Entry 6G4B (X-ray diffraction, 1.80 A resolution); this record covers chains A and B.

== Chain A (and B) ==
Protein: Aspartate aminotransferase family protein
Organism: Pseudomonas sp
Notes: chain B of this document is another copy of the same molecule, construct and numbering; everything in this record applies to it too
UniProtKB: A0A2D8IND4 (A0A2D8IND4_PSESP); residues 1-455 here = UniProt positions 1-455
Sequence (464 residues; each row starts with the number of its first residue):
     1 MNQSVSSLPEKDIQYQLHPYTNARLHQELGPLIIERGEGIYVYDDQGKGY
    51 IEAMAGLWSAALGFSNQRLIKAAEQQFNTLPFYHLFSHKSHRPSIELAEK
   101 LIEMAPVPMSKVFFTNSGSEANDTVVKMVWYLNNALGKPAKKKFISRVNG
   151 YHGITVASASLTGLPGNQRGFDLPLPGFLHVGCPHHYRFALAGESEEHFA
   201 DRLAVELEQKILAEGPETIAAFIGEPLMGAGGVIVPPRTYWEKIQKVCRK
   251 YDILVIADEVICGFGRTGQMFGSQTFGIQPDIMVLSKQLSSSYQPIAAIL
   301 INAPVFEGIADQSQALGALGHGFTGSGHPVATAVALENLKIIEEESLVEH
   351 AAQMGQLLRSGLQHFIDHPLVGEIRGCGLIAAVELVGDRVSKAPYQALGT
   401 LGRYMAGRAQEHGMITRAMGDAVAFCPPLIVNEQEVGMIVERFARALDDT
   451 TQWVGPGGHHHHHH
Unresolved in the structure: 1-5, 457-464 (chain B: 1-5, 459-464)
Construct notes: expression tag (456-464)
Ligand contacts: succinic acid (SIN): S117, G118, S119, V260, S286, K287
What the authors report for this chain:
  - binding site for succinic acid: G118, S119, S286, K287, T324
  - binding site for glycerol: N116, S286, S292, P295
  - specificity-determining residues: S87 (proposed by the authors, not directly observed)

== How chain A and chain B interact ==
Pairs across the interface - 254 pairs, chain A then chain B:
  L8(A) with R92(B); I95(B)
  K11(A) with I95(B); E99(B), salt bridge
  D12(A) with S90(B), hydrogen bond; I95(B)
  I13(A) with K111(B)
  Q14(A) with S110(B); K111(B), hydrogen bond (backbone-side chain)
  Y15(A) with A98(B), hydrophobic; E99(B); I102(B), hydrophobic; E103(B), hydrogen bond; K111(B); V112(B), hydrogen bond (backbone-backbone)
  Q16(A) with L85(B); S90(B), hydrogen bond; S94(B), hydrogen bond; I95(B); A98(B); K111(B); V112(B); F114(B)
  L17(A) with V112(B), hydrogen bond (backbone-backbone); F113(B); F306(B), hydrophobic
  H18(A) with L85(B), hydrogen bond (side chain-backbone); K89(B), hydrogen bond (side chain-backbone); S90(B); L319(B)
  P19(A) with L85(B); F86(B); S87(B), hydrogen bond (backbone-backbone); F113(B); H321(B); G322(B)
  Y20(A) with F86(B), hydrophobic; S87(B), hydrogen bond (backbone-backbone); A318(B); L319(B), hydrogen bond (backbone-backbone); G320(B); H321(B); G322(B)
  T21(A) with F86(B); S87(B), hydrogen bond (side chain-backbone); H88(B), hydrogen bond (side chain-backbone); A318(B); L319(B), hydrogen bond (backbone-backbone)
  N22(A) with S313(B); Q314(B); G317(B); A318(B)
  A23(A) with A310(B), hydrophobic; S313(B), hydrogen bond (backbone-side chain)
  R24(A) with E307(B), salt bridge; A310(B); D311(B), salt bridge; Q314(B)
  H26(A) with H88(B), hydrogen bond
  Q27(A) with F306(B)
  G30(A) with H88(B)
  P31(A) with H88(B); S90(B)
  L32(A) with H88(B), hydrogen bond (backbone-backbone); K89(B); S90(B), hydrogen bond (backbone-backbone)
  I33(A) with S90(B)
  I34(A) with L80(B); Y83(B), hydrophobic; S90(B), hydrogen bond (backbone-backbone); H91(B)
  E35(A) with T79(B); L80(B)
  R36(A) with T79(B); L80(B)
  G37(A) with T79(B), hydrogen bond (backbone-backbone); L80(B)
  E52(A) with Y83(B), hydrogen bond
  G56(A) with F82(B); H84(B)
  L57(A) with F82(B); H84(B); F86(B), hydrophobic; T324(B)
  S59(A) with F82(B)
  F64(A) with P81(B); F82(B)
  Q67(A) with N78(B), hydrogen bond
  I70(A) with F77(B); N78(B)
  A73(A) with F77(B), hydrophobic
  E74(A) with E74(B)
  F77(A) with I70(B); A73(B), hydrophobic; Y293(B); Q294(B)
  N78(A) with Q67(B), hydrogen bond; I70(B)
  T79(A) with E35(B); R36(B); G37(B), hydrogen bond (backbone-backbone)
  L80(A) with I34(B); E35(B); R36(B); G37(B)
  P81(A) with F64(B); Y293(B)
  F82(A) with G56(B); L57(B); S59(B); F64(B); S292(B)
  Y83(A) with I34(B), hydrophobic; E52(B), hydrogen bond; I415(B)
  H84(A) with G56(B); L57(B)
  L85(A) with Q16(B); H18(B), hydrogen bond (backbone-side chain); P19(B); T21(B)
  F86(A) with P19(B); Y20(B), hydrophobic; L57(B), hydrophobic; R417(B)
  S87(A) with P19(B); Y20(B), hydrogen bond (backbone-backbone); T21(B), hydrogen bond (backbone-side chain); R417(B), hydrogen bond
  H88(A) with T21(B), hydrogen bond (backbone-side chain); L25(B); H26(B), hydrogen bond; P31(B); L32(B), hydrogen bond (backbone-backbone)
  K89(A) with H18(B), hydrogen bond (backbone-side chain); L32(B)
  S90(A) with D12(B), hydrogen bond; Q16(B), hydrogen bond; H18(B); P31(B); L32(B), hydrogen bond (backbone-backbone); I33(B); I34(B), hydrogen bond (backbone-backbone)
  H91(A) with I34(B)
  R92(A) with L8(B)
  S94(A) with Q16(B), hydrogen bond
  I95(A) with L8(B); K11(B); D12(B); Q16(B)
  A98(A) with Y15(B), hydrophobic; Q16(B)
  E99(A) with K11(B), salt bridge; Y15(B)
  I102(A) with Y15(B), hydrophobic
  E103(A) with Y15(B), hydrogen bond
  S110(A) with Q14(B)
  K111(A) with I13(B); Q14(B), hydrogen bond (side chain-backbone); Y15(B); Q16(B)
  V112(A) with Y15(B), hydrogen bond (backbone-backbone); Q16(B); L17(B), hydrogen bond (backbone-backbone)
  F113(A) with L17(B); P19(B)
  F114(A) with Q16(B)
  N116(A) with N116(B); S117(B); P295(B)
  S117(A) with N116(B); E120(B), hydrogen bond
  S119(A) with F323(B)
  E120(A) with S117(B), hydrogen bond; E120(B)
  D123(A) with T155(B); V156(B), hydrogen bond (side chain-backbone)
  K127(A) with I154(B), hydrogen bond (side chain-backbone); V156(B); A159(B); F171(B)
  M128(A) with L17(B), hydrophobic
  W130(A) with F171(B)
  Y131(A) with G170(B); F171(B), hydrophobic
  N134(A) with G170(B), hydrogen bond (side chain-backbone); D172(B), hydrogen bond
  K142(A) with D172(B), salt bridge
  I154(A) with K127(B), hydrogen bond (backbone-side chain); H321(B); G322(B); F323(B), hydrophobic
  T155(A) with D123(B)
  V156(A) with D123(B), hydrogen bond (backbone-side chain); K127(B); A157(B), hydrophobic
  A157(A) with V156(B), hydrophobic
  G166(A) with G320(B)
  N167(A) with G320(B), hydrogen bond (side chain-backbone)
  R169(A) with L316(B)
  G170(A) with Y131(B); N134(B), hydrogen bond (backbone-side chain)
  F171(A) with K127(B); W130(B); Y131(B), hydrophobic; G320(B)
  D172(A) with N134(B), hydrogen bond; K142(B), salt bridge
  K287(A) with T324(B), hydrogen bond
  S292(A) with F82(B); H328(B), hydrogen bond (backbone-side chain)
  Y293(A) with F77(B); P81(B); H328(B), hydrogen bond (backbone-side chain)
  Q294(A) with F77(B); Q294(B), hydrogen bond
  P295(A) with N116(B); P295(B), hydrophobic
  F306(A) with Q27(B)
  E307(A) with R24(B), salt bridge
  A310(A) with A23(B), hydrophobic; R24(B)
  D311(A) with R24(B), salt bridge
  S313(A) with N22(B); A23(B), hydrogen bond (side chain-backbone)
  Q314(A) with N22(B); R24(B)
  L316(A) with R169(B)
  G317(A) with N22(B)
  A318(A) with T21(B); N22(B)
  L319(A) with H18(B); Y20(B), hydrogen bond (backbone-backbone); T21(B), hydrogen bond (backbone-backbone)
  G320(A) with Y20(B); G166(B); N167(B); F171(B)
  H321(A) with P19(B); Y20(B), hydrogen bond (backbone-backbone); I154(B)
  G322(A) with P19(B); Y20(B); I154(B)
  F323(A) with S119(B); I154(B), hydrophobic
  T324(A) with L57(B); K287(B), hydrogen bond
  H328(A) with S292(B), hydrogen bond (side chain-backbone); Y293(B), hydrogen bond (side chain-backbone)
  Q410(A) with K89(B)
  I415(A) with Y83(B)
  R417(A) with F86(B); S87(B), hydrogen bond
Also at the interface, not in a pair above, chain A (119 interface residues in all): L25, V42, A55, E96, V126, Y151, A159, L173, L175, I301, I309, S326, V330
Also at the interface, not in a pair above, chain B (121 interface residues in all): G30, V42, A55, E96, V126, M128, Y151, L173, L175, S291, I301, I309, Q312, S326, V330, Q410

== Summary ==
Chain A and chain B form an interface of 119 and 121 residues respectively, with 66 hydrogen bonds and 8 salt
bridges. Polar pairs include K11(A)-E99(B), R24(A)-E307(B) and R24(A)-D311(B). From the paper: a binding site
for succinic acid at G118(A), S119(A) and S286(A) among others; a binding site for glycerol at N116(A),
S286(A) and S292(A) among others.
Chain A and chain B are both Aspartate aminotransferase family protein (Pseudomonas sp); the structure,
Crystal structure of the omega transaminase from Pseudomonas jessenii in the apo form, crystallized from
succinate, was determined by X-ray diffraction, deposited together with 6G4C, 6G4D, 6G4E and 6G4F.
